Entry 2EB6 (X-ray diffraction, 1.69 A resolution); this record covers chains B and C of the 5 polymer chains in the assembly.

# Chain B (and C)
Name: 2-oxo-hept-3-ene-1,7-dioate hydratase
Source organism: Escherichia coli
Notes: EC 4.2.1.-; chain C of this document is another copy of the same molecule, construct and numbering; everything in this record applies to it too
Reference sequence: Q46982 (Q46982_ECOLI); residue numbers follow UniProt; this construct covers 1-267
Chain sequence (267 residues; numbered 1 to 267; the number before each row is that of its first residue):
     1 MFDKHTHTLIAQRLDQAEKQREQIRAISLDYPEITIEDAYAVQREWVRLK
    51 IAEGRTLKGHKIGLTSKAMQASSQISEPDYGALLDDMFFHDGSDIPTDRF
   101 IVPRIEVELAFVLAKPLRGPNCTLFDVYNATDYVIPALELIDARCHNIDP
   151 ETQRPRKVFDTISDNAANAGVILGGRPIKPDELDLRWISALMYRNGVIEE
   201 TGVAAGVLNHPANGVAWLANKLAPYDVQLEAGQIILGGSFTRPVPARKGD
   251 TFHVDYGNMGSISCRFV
Metal / ion sites: Mg2+: Glu106, Glu108, Glu139

# How chain B and chain C interact
Pairs across the interface (16):
  Lys58(B) - Asn121(C)  hydrogen bond
  Asp91(B) - Asn209(C)
  Val112(B) - Phe125(C)  hydrophobic
  Asp132(B) - Asn129(C)  hydrogen bond
  Tyr133(B) - Phe125(C)  hydrophobic
  Tyr133(B) - Tyr128(C)
  Tyr133(B) - Asn129(C)
  Tyr133(B) - Asp181(C)
  Ile135(B) - Phe125(C)  hydrophobic
  Gly175(B) - Arg186(C)
  Gly175(B) - His210(C)
  Arg176(B) - Asp184(C)
  Pro177(B) - Tyr128(C)
  Pro177(B) - His210(C)
  Gly260(B) - Arg186(C)
  Ser261(B) - Arg186(C)
Also at the interface, not in a pair above, chain B (15 interface residues in all): Gly92, Leu173, Lys179, Asn258
Also at the interface, not in a pair above, chain C (10 interface residues in all): Leu124

# In short
Chain B and chain C form an interface of 15 and 10 residues respectively, with 2 hydrogen bonds. Polar
contacts include Lys58(B)-Asn121(C) and Asp132(B)-Asn129(C). Glu106(B), Glu108(B) and Glu139(B) form the Mg2+
site.
Chain B and chain C are both 2-oxo-hept-3-ene-1,7-dioate hydratase (Escherichia coli); the structure, Crystal
structure of HpcG complexed with Mg ion, was determined by X-ray diffraction, deposited together with 2EB4 and
2EB5.
